PDB entry 8WT7 | electron microscopy, 2.70 A resolution | chains C and I of the 10 polymer chains in the assembly

Chain C:
Molecule: IS621 transposase
Source organism: Escherichia coli
UniProt: A0A0E0Y1P1 (A0A0E0Y1P1_ECO1C); residues 1-326 here = UniProt positions 1-326
Chain sequence (328 residues; row label = number of the first residue in the row; numbers below 1 keep their minus sign (Gly-1 is residue -1)):
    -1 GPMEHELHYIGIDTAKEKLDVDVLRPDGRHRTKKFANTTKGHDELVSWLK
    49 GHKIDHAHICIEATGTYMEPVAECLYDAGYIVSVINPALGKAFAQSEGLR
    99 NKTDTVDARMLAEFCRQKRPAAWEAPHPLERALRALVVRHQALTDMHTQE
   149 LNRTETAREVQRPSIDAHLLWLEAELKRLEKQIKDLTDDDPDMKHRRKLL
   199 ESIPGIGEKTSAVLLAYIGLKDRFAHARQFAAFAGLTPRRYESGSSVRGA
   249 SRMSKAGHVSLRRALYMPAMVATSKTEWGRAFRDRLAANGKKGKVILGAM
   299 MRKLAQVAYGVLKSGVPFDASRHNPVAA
Not modelled in the structure: -1 to 4, 238-249, 322-326
Differences from the reference sequence: expression tag (-1 to 0)
Bound ions: Mg2+: Asp11, Glu60 (shared with DT20(I), DT21(I) of chain I)
From the paper describing this entry:
  - mutagenesis - D11A/E60A/D102A/D105A, S241A: abolished catalytic activity

Chain I:
Molecule: donor DNA
Sequence (44 nucleotides; each row starts with the number of its first residue):
     1 TGCAGGCCATAAGTCAATCTTGTATTATCCCTCCAGTGCAGAGA
Not modelled in the structure: 1-4, 34-44
Bound ions: Mg2+: DT20, DT21 (shared with Asp11(C), Glu60(C) of chain C)

How chain C and chain I interact:
Contacting residue pairs (33; chain C residue first):
  Asp11(C) - DT21(I)  phosphate contact
  Ala13(C) - DT21(I)  phosphate contact
  Ala13(C) - DG22(I)  phosphate contact
  Lys14(C) - DT21(I)  phosphate contact
  Lys14(C) - DG22(I)  hydrogen bond to the phosphate
  Lys14(C) - DT23(I)  salt bridge to the phosphate
  Glu60(C) - DT20(I)  phosphate contact
  Thr62(C) - DT20(I)  sugar contact
  Thr62(C) - DT21(I)  sugar contact
  Gly63(C) - DT20(I)  base contact
  Tyr65(C) - DT21(I)  sugar contact
  Tyr65(C) - DG22(I)  sugar contact
  Pro85(C) - DC19(I)  base contact
  Pro85(C) - DT20(I)  sugar contact
  Ala86(C) - DT18(I)  base contact
  Lys89(C) - DC19(I)  salt bridge to the phosphate
  Lys100(C) - DT20(I)  salt bridge to the phosphate
  Lys100(C) - DT21(I)  salt bridge to the phosphate
  Asp105(C) - DT21(I)  phosphate contact
  Lys253(C) - DA17(I)  salt bridge to the phosphate
  Ala254(C) - DA17(I)  base contact
  Gly255(C) - DA17(I)  base contact
  Tyr264(C) - DA12(I)  hydrogen bond to the base
  Met265(C) - DA11(I)  base contact
  Met268(C) - DA11(I)  base contact
  Met268(C) - DA12(I)  base contact
  Ser272(C) - DA11(I)  sugar contact
  Lys273(C) - DT10(I)  hydrogen bond to the base
  Gly291(C) - DA12(I)  phosphate contact
  Gly291(C) - DG13(I)  phosphate contact
  Lys292(C) - DA12(I)  phosphate contact
  Lys292(C) - DG13(I)  sugar contact
  Leu295(C) - DA12(I)  sugar contact
Also at the interface, not in a pair above, chain C (33 interface residues in all): Thr12, Ala61, Asn84, Asp102, Arg250, Ser252, Val257, Arg260, Val269, Lys290
Also at the interface, not in a pair above, chain I (13 interface residues in all): DT14, DA16

Overview:
Chain C and chain I form an interface of 33 and 13 residues respectively; the contacts include 3 hydrogen
bonds and 5 salt bridges. Polar contacts include Tyr264(C)-DA12(I), Lys273(C)-DT10(I) and Lys14(C)-DG22(I).
Asp11(C), Glu60(C), DT20(I) and DT21(I) form the Mg2+ site. The paper reports that D11A/E60A/D102A/D105A and
S241A of chain C abolish catalytic activity.
Here chain C is IS621 transposase (Escherichia coli) and chain I is donor DNA. Entry 8WT7 (Cryo-EM structure
of the IS621 recombinase in complex with bridge RNA, donor DNA, and target DNA ...) was determined by electron
microscopy, deposited together with 8WT6, 8WT8 and 8WT9.
